Entry 5A44 (X-ray diffraction, 2.29 A resolution); this record covers chain A.

# Chain A
Molecule: Bacteriorhodopsin
From: Halobacterium salinarum
Reference sequence: P02945 (BACR_HALSA); residues 1-248 here correspond to UniProt positions 14-261 (UniProt number = residue number + 13)
Amino-acid sequence (248 residues; row label = number of the first residue in the row):
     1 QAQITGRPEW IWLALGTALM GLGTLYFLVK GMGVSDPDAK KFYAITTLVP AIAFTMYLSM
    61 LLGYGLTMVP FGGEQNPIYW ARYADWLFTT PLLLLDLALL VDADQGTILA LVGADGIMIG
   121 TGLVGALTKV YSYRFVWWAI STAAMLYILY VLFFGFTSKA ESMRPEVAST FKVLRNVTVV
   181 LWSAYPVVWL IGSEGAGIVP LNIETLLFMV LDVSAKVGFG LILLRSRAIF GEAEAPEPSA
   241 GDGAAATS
Unresolved in the structure: 1-5, 153-166, 229-248
Covalent attachments: retinal (RET) linked to K216
Residues lining bound ligands:
  - lipid fragment (LI1; 1-[2,6,10.14-tetramethyl-hexadecan-16-yl]-2-[2,10,14-trimethylhexadecan-16-yl]glycerol), molecule 1: W12, I203, L206
  - lipid fragment (LI1), molecule 2: A14, T17, A18, L61
  - lipid fragment (LI1), molecule 3: G21, T24, L25, L28, Y43, A44, T47, L48, A51, F54, A110, A114, I117, I140, A144, Y147
  - lipid fragment (LI1), molecule 4: I52, F88, G113, G116, I117, G120
  - lipid fragment (LI1), molecule 5: F54, L58, L62, Y133, V136
  - lipid fragment (LI1), molecule 6: M56, Y64, W80, L123, V124, L127
  - lipid fragment (LI1), molecule 7: W80, A84, L123, L127
  - lipid fragment (LI1), molecule 8: I198, V199, P200, I203
  - retinal (RET): Y83, W86, T89, T90, L93, M118, G122, W138, S141, T142, M145, W182, Y185, P186, W189, D212, A215
UniProt features mapped onto this chain:
  - site: D85 (Primary proton acceptor)
  - modified residue: Q1 (Pyrrolidone carboxylic acid), K216 (N6-(retinylidene)lysine)

# Summary
Chain A binds 8 copies of lipid fragment. Retinal is covalently linked to K216.
Chain A is Bacteriorhodopsin (Halobacterium salinarum); the structure, Structure of Bacteriorhodopsin obtained
from 20um crystals by multi crystal data collection, was determined by X-ray diffraction, deposited together
with 5A3Y, 5A3Z, 5A45 and 5A47.
